Entry 4F23 (X-ray diffraction, 1.70 A resolution); this record covers chains A and B of the 3 polymer chains in the assembly.

[Chain A (and B)]
Molecule: Hemagglutinin
Organism: Influenza A virus
Notes: chain B of this document is another copy of the same molecule, construct and numbering; everything in this record applies to it too
UniProtKB: Q5DL24 (Q5DL24_9INFA); residues 6-504 here correspond to UniProt positions 19-517 (UniProt number = residue number + 13)
Amino-acid sequence (515 residues; each row starts with the number of its first residue; numbers below 1 keep their minus sign (His-5 is residue -5)):
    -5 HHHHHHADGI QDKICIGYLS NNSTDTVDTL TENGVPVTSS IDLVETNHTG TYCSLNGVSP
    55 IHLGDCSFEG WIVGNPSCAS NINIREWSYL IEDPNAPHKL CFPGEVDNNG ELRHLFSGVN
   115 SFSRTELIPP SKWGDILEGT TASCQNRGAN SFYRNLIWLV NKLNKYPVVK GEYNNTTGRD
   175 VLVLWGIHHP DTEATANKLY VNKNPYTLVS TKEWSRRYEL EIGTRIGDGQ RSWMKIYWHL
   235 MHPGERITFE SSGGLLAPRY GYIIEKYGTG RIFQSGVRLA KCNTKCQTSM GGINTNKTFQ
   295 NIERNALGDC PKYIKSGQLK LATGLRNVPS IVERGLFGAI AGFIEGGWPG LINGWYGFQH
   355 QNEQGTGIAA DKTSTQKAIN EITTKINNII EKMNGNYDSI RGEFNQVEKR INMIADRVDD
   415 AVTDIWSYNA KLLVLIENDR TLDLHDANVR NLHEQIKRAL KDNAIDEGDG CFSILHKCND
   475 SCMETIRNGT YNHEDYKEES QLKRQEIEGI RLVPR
Disordered / not traced: -5 to 0
Cystine bridges: Cys9-Cys465, Cys47-Cys276, Cys60-Cys72, Cys95-Cys138, Cys280-Cys304, Cys472-Cys476
Covalently attached groups: N-acetylglucosamine (NAG) linked to Asn168, Asn482
Sequence notes: expression tag (-5 to 0)

[Chain A / chain B interface]
Contacting residue pairs (89; chain A residue first):
  Gly104(A) with Arg404(B)
  Glu105(A) with Val401(B); Lys403(B), hydrogen bond (side chain-backbone); Arg404(B), salt bridge
  His108(A) with Arg404(B); Met407(B)
  Leu202(A) with Gly217(B); Thr218(B); Arg219(B)
  Ser204(A) with Arg219(B); Ile220(B)
  Thr205(A) with Ile220(B); Trp227(B)
  Lys206(A) with Ile220(B); Asp222(B), salt bridge; Trp227(B)
  Glu207(A) with Gly98(B); Glu99(B); Trp227(B)
  Trp208(A) with Glu99(B); Trp227(B), hydrophobic
  Ser209(A) with Glu99(B), hydrogen bond (backbone-side chain); Arg219(B), hydrogen bond; Trp227(B); Lys229(B), hydrogen bond (backbone-side chain)
  Arg210(A) with Glu99(B), salt bridge; Lys229(B)
  Arg211(A) with Glu215(B); Ile216(B), hydrogen bond (side chain-backbone)
  Leu234(A) with Lys403(B)
  His236(A) with Gln400(B); Lys403(B)
  Arg240(A) with Ile220(B)
  Thr242(A) with Ile220(B)
  Tyr261(A) with Lys403(B)
  Gly262(A) with Met407(B)
  Glu375(A) with Thr25(B)
  Thr378(A) with Leu24(B); Thr25(B); Glu26(B)
  Lys379(A) with Leu24(B), hydrogen bond (backbone-backbone); Thr25(B)
  Asn382(A) with Thr23(B); Leu24(B), hydrogen bond (side chain-backbone); Leu429(B)
  Ile383(A) with Tyr422(B), hydrogen bond (backbone-side chain)
  Lys386(A) with Tyr422(B); Leu426(B)
  Met387(A) with Tyr422(B), hydrophobic
  Asn388(A) with Lys425(B)
  Gly389(A) with Asp418(B)
  Asn390(A) with Lys309(B); Arg411(B), hydrogen bond (backbone-side chain); Asp414(B), hydrogen bond; Asp418(B), hydrogen bond (backbone-side chain)
  Asp392(A) with Arg411(B), salt bridge
  Ser393(A) with Arg411(B), hydrogen bond (backbone-side chain)
  Ile394(A) with Val412(B), hydrophobic; Ala415(B), hydrophobic
  Glu397(A) with Arg404(B), hydrogen bond (backbone-side chain)
  Phe398(A) with Arg404(B); Ile408(B), hydrophobic
  Glu402(A) with Arg404(B), salt bridge
  Val412(A) with Val412(B), hydrophobic
  Ile419(A) with Ile419(B), hydrophobic
  Trp420(A) with Asp418(B); Ile419(B); Tyr422(B), hydrophobic
  Asn423(A) with Asn423(B)
  Leu427(A) with Tyr422(B)
  Glu431(A) with Leu24(B); Ile430(B)
  Arg434(A) with Leu24(B); Ile430(B)
  Asn445(A) with Glu327(B); Arg328(B)
  Gln449(A) with Glu327(B), hydrogen bond (side chain-backbone)
  Arg452(A) with Glu461(B), hydrogen bond (side chain-backbone); Gly462(B); Asp463(B)
  Lys455(A) with Glu461(B)
  Lys491(A) with Ile501(B), hydrogen bond (side chain-backbone); Glu502(B); Ile504(B), hydrogen bond (side chain-backbone); Arg505(B)
  Glu492(A) with Arg505(B), salt bridge; Arg509(B)
  Gln495(A) with Glu502(B), hydrogen bond (side chain-backbone); Arg505(B)
Interface residues without a listed pair, chain A (59 interface residues in all): Asn102, Leu109, Ile241, Lys371, Asn374, Tyr391, Gly396, Val416, Leu438, Glu488, Asp489
Interface residues without a listed pair, chain B (50 interface residues in all): Asn27, Gly221, Val326, Glu402, Asp433, Leu506

[In short]
59 residues of chain A face 50 of chain B across their interface; the contacts include 18 hydrogen bonds and 6
salt bridges. Polar pairs include Glu105(A)-Arg404(B), Lys206(A)-Asp222(B) and Arg210(A)-Glu99(B).
N-acetylglucosamine is covalently linked to Asn168(A) and Asn482(A).
Both chains are Hemagglutinin (Influenza A virus). Entry 4F23 (Influenza A virus hemagglutinin H16 HA0
structure with an alpha-helix conformation in the cleavage site: a ...) was determined by X-ray diffraction
(same publication as 4FIU).
